PDB entry 4F87 | X-ray diffraction, 1.40 A resolution | chains B and C of the 4 polymer chains in the assembly

[Chain B (and C)]
Molecule: PlyCB
From: Streptococcus phage C1
Notes: chain C of this document is another copy of the same molecule, construct and numbering; everything in this record applies to it too
UniProtKB: Q7Y3F3 (Q7Y3F3_9CAUD); residues 0-71 here correspond to UniProt positions 1-72 (UniProt number = residue number + 1)
Sequence (72 residues; each row starts with the number of its first residue; numbering starts at 0):
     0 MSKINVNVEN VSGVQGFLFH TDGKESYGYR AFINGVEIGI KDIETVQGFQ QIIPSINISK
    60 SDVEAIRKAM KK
Not modelled in the structure: 0-8, 71
Curated features (UniProtKB/Swiss-Prot):
  - site (Interaction with the host cell wall): Tyr28, Arg29, Glu36, Lys59, Arg66
Reported in the primary citation:
  - binding site for (4R)-2-methylpentane-2,4-diol: Tyr28
  - mutagenesis - Q46A: unchanged growth

[Interface between chain B and chain C]
Pairs across the interface (42):
  Val13(B) - Val10(C)
  Gln14(B) - Asn9(C)
  Gln14(B) - Val10(C)
  Gln14(B) - Gly12(C)
  Gly15(B) - Val10(C)  hydrogen bond (backbone-backbone)
  Gly15(B) - Ser11(C)  hydrogen bond (backbone-backbone)
  Gly15(B) - Gly12(C)
  Phe16(B) - Ser11(C)
  Phe16(B) - Val13(C)  hydrophobic
  Thr20(B) - Glu43(C)  hydrogen bond
  Asp21(B) - Glu43(C)  hydrogen bond (backbone-side chain)
  Ile51(B) - Val10(C)
  Pro53(B) - Ser11(C)
  Pro53(B) - Ile51(C)  hydrophobic
  Ser54(B) - Gln50(C)
  Ile55(B) - Gly47(C)
  Ile55(B) - Phe48(C)  hydrophobic
  Ile55(B) - Gln50(C)
  Asn56(B) - Glu43(C)
  Asn56(B) - Thr44(C)
  Asn56(B) - Gly47(C)
  Ile57(B) - Thr44(C)
  Ile57(B) - Phe48(C)  hydrophobic
  Ser58(B) - Asp41(C)
  Ser58(B) - Glu43(C)
  Ser58(B) - Thr44(C)  hydrogen bond (backbone-side chain)
  Ser60(B) - Lys40(C)  hydrogen bond (backbone-side chain)
  Asp61(B) - Ile39(C)
  Asp61(B) - Lys40(C)  hydrogen bond (side chain-backbone)
  Asp61(B) - Asp41(C)  hydrogen bond (side chain-backbone)
  Asp61(B) - Thr44(C)  hydrogen bond
  Ala64(B) - Ile37(C)
  Ala64(B) - Gly38(C)
  Ile65(B) - Ile32(C)  hydrophobic
  Ile65(B) - Ile37(C)  hydrophobic
  Ile65(B) - Phe48(C)  hydrophobic
  Ala68(B) - Ile32(C)  hydrophobic
  Ala68(B) - Asn33(C)
  Ala68(B) - Val35(C)  hydrophobic
  Met69(B) - Gly12(C)
  Met69(B) - Val13(C)  hydrophobic
  Met69(B) - Asn33(C)
Also at the interface, not in a pair above, chain B (23 interface residues in all): His19, Gly22, Ile52, Lys67

[In short]
Chain B and chain C form an interface of 23 and 19 residues respectively, with 9 hydrogen bonds. Polar
contacts include Thr20(B)-Glu43(C), Asp21(B)-Glu43(C) and Ser58(B)-Thr44(C). From the paper: a binding site
for (4R)-2-methylpentane-2,4-diol at Tyr28(B); Q46A of chain B leaves growth unchanged.
Both chains are PlyCB (Streptococcus phage C1). Entry 4F87 (X-ray Crystal Structure of PlyCB) was determined
by X-ray diffraction together with 4F88 from the same study.
